PDB entry 2BTO | X-ray diffraction, 2.50 A resolution | chains B and T of the 3 polymer chains in the assembly

== Chain B ==
Name: Tubulin btuba
Organism: Prosthecobacter dejongeii
Reference sequence: Q8GCC5 (Q8GCC5_9BACT); residue numbers follow UniProt; this construct covers 1-473
Sequence (473 residues; each row starts with the number of its first residue):
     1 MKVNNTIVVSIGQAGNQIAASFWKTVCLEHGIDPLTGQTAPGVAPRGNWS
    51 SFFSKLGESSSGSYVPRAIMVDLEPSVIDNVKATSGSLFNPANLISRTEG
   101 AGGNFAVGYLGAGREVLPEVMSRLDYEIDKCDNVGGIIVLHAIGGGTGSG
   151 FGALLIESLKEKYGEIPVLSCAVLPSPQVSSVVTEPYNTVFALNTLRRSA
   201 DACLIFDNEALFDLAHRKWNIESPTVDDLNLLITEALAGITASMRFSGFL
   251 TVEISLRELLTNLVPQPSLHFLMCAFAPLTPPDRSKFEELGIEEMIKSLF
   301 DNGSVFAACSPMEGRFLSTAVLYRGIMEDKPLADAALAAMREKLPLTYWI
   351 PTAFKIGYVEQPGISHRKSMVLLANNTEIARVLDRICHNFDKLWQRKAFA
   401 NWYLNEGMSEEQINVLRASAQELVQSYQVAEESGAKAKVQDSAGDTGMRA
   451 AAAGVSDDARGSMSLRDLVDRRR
Disordered / not traced: 1-2, 178-182, 348-349, 433-473
Construct notes: conflict Ser-255 (Thr in Q8GCC5)
Residues lining bound ligands: GTP (guanosine-5'-triphosphate): Gly-12, Gln-13, Ala-14, Gln-17, Ile-18, Gly-100, Ala-101, Gly-102, Gly-103, Ala-142, Gly-144, Gly-145, Gly-146, Thr-147, Gly-148, Val-173, Pro-175, Glu-185, Asn-208, Leu-211, Val-226, Leu-229, Asn-230, Ile-233

== Chain T ==
Name: Thioredoxin 1
Organism: Escherichia coli
Reference sequence: P00274 (THIO_ECOLI); residues 20-127 here correspond to UniProt positions 1-108 (UniProt number = residue number - 19)
Sequence (108 residues; each row starts with the number of its first residue):
    20 SDKIIHLTDDSFDTDVLKADGAILVDFWAEWCGPCKMIAPILDEIADEYQ
    70 GKLTVAKLNIDQNPGTAPKYGIRGIPTLLLFKNGEVAATKVGALSKGQLK
   120 EFLDANLA
Disordered / not traced: 20-22, 126-127
Cystine bridges: Cys-51/Cys-54

== Chain B / chain T interface ==
Contacting residue pairs (13):
  Gly-42(B) with Val-105(T); Ala-106(T); Ala-107(T); Thr-108(T), hydrogen bond (backbone-side chain)
  Ala-44(B) with Ala-106(T); Ala-107(T), hydrophobic; Asn-125(T)
  Trp-49(B) with Asn-125(T), hydrogen bond
  Glu-58(B) with Glu-104(T)
  Ser-59(B) with Val-105(T), hydrogen bond (side chain-backbone); Ala-106(T)
  Ser-60(B) with Glu-104(T)
  Gly-248(B) with Glu-120(T)
Also at the interface, not in a pair above, chain B (12 interface residues in all): Val-43, Gly-47, Asn-48, Ser-247, Phe-249
Also at the interface, not in a pair above, chain T (8 interface residues in all): Ala-124

== In short ==
The interface between chain B and chain T involves 12 residues on one side and 8 on the other, with 3 hydrogen
bonds. Polar contacts include Gly-42(B)/Thr-108(T), Trp-49(B)/Asn-125(T) and Ser-59(B)/Val-105(T). Bound to
chain B: GTP.
Chain B is Tubulin btuba (Prosthecobacter dejongeii) and chain T is Thioredoxin 1 (Escherichia coli); the
structure, Structure of BtubA from Prosthecobacter dejongeii, was determined by X-ray diffraction (same
publication as 2BTQ).
